PDB entry 3VK2 | X-ray diffraction, 2.30 A resolution | chains A and B

Chain A (and B):
Name: Methionine gamma-lyase
Source organism: Pseudomonas putida
Notes: EC 4.4.1.11; chain B of this document is another copy of the same molecule, construct and numbering; everything in this record applies to it too
Reference sequence: P13254 (MEGL_PSEPU); numbering as in UniProt (aligned over 1-398)
Amino-acid sequence (398 residues; numbered 1 to 398; the number before each row is that of its first residue):
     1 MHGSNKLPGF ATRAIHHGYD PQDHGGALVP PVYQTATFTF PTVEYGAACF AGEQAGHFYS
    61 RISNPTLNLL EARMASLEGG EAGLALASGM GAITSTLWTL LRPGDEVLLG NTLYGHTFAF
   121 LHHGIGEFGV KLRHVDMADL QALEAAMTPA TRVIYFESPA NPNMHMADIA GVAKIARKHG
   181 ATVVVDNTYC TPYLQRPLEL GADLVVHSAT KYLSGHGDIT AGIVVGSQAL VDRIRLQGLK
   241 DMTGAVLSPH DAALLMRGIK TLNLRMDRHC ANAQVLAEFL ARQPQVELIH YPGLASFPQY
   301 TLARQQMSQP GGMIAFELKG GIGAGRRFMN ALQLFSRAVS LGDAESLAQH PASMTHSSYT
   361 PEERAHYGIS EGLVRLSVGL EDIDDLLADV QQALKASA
Disordered / not traced: 1-5 (chain B: 1-2)
Sequence notes: engineered mutation His116 (Cys in P13254)
Modified residues: Lys211 ((2S)-2-amino-6-[[3-hydroxy-2-methyl-5-(phosphonooxymethyl)pyridin-4-yl]methylideneamino]hexanoic acid; LLP)
UniProt features mapped onto this chain:
  - binding site (pyridoxal 5'-phosphate): Tyr59 to Arg61, Gly89, Met90, Ser208 to Thr210
  - binding site (substrate): Tyr114, Arg375
  - modified residue: Lys211 (N6-(pyridoxal phosphate)lysine)

How chain A and chain B interact:
Residue-residue contacts - 133 pairs, chain A then chain B:
  Gln34(A) - Asp218(B)  hydrogen bond (side chain-backbone)
  Gln34(A) - Ile219(B)
  Gln34(A) - Asp251(B)  hydrogen bond
  Thr35(A) - Gly217(B)
  Ala36(A) - Thr210(B)
  Ala36(A) - Gly217(B)  hydrogen bond (backbone-backbone)
  Ala36(A) - Ile219(B)
  Thr37(A) - Val339(B)  hydrogen bond (side chain-backbone)
  Thr37(A) - Ser340(B)
  Phe38(A) - Ala338(B)
  Thr39(A) - Ser336(B)
  Thr39(A) - Arg337(B)
  Phe40(A) - Arg337(B)  hydrogen bond (backbone-side chain)
  Pro41(A) - Arg337(B)  hydrogen bond (backbone-side chain)
  Thr42(A) - Asn330(B)
  Val43(A) - Arg326(B)
  Val43(A) - Met329(B)  hydrophobic
  Val43(A) - Asn330(B)  hydrogen bond (backbone-side chain)
  Val43(A) - Ser353(B)
  Val43(A) - Met354(B)  hydrophobic
  Glu44(A) - Arg326(B)  salt bridge
  Glu44(A) - Asn330(B)  hydrogen bond
  Ala47(A) - Ser353(B)
  Ala47(A) - Met354(B)
  Ala47(A) - Ser357(B)
  Phe50(A) - Val339(B)  hydrophobic
  Phe50(A) - Met354(B)
  Phe50(A) - Thr355(B)
  Tyr59(A) - Thr210(B)
  Tyr59(A) - Lys211(B)
  Arg61(A) - Ser88(B)
  Arg61(A) - Met90(B)
  Arg61(A) - Tyr114(B)  hydrogen bond
  Arg61(A) - His116(B)
  Arg61(A) - Lys211(B)
  Ala87(A) - Ala87(B)  hydrophobic
  Ala87(A) - Gly244(B)
  Ala87(A) - Val246(B)
  Ser88(A) - Gly244(B)  hydrogen bond (side chain-backbone)
  Met90(A) - Arg61(B)
  Met90(A) - Lys240(B)
  Met90(A) - Asp241(B)
  Gly91(A) - Thr243(B)
  Gly91(A) - Gly244(B)
  Thr94(A) - Asp241(B)
  Thr94(A) - Met242(B)
  Thr94(A) - Thr243(B)  hydrogen bond (side chain-backbone)
  Trp98(A) - Trp98(B)  hydrophobic
  Trp98(A) - Phe128(B)  hydrophobic
  Trp98(A) - Met242(B)  hydrogen bond (side chain-backbone)
  Leu101(A) - Phe128(B)
  Arg102(A) - His123(B)  hydrogen bond (side chain-backbone)
  Arg102(A) - Glu127(B)  salt bridge
  Arg102(A) - Phe128(B)
  Pro103(A) - Glu127(B)
  Pro103(A) - Phe128(B)  hydrophobic
  Tyr114(A) - Arg61(B)  hydrogen bond
  His116(A) - Arg61(B)  hydrogen bond
  His116(A) - Lys240(B)
  His116(A) - Asp241(B)
  Ala119(A) - Asp241(B)
  Phe120(A) - Asp241(B)
  Phe120(A) - Met242(B)  hydrophobic
  His123(A) - Arg102(B)  hydrogen bond (backbone-side chain)
  Gly124(A) - Met242(B)
  Glu127(A) - Arg102(B)  salt bridge
  Glu127(A) - Pro103(B)
  Phe128(A) - Trp98(B)  hydrophobic
  Phe128(A) - Leu101(B)
  Phe128(A) - Arg102(B)
  Phe128(A) - Pro103(B)
  Phe128(A) - Phe128(B)
  Phe128(A) - Met242(B)  hydrophobic
  Thr210(A) - Ala36(B)
  Thr210(A) - Tyr59(B)
  Lys211(A) - Tyr59(B)
  Lys211(A) - Arg61(B)
  Gly217(A) - Thr35(B)
  Gly217(A) - Ala36(B)  hydrogen bond (backbone-backbone)
  Asp218(A) - Gln34(B)  hydrogen bond (backbone-side chain)
  Ile219(A) - Gln34(B)
  Ile219(A) - Ala36(B)
  Lys240(A) - Met90(B)
  Lys240(A) - His116(B)  hydrogen bond
  Asp241(A) - Met90(B)
  Asp241(A) - Thr94(B)
  Asp241(A) - His116(B)  salt bridge
  Asp241(A) - Ala119(B)
  Asp241(A) - Phe120(B)
  Met242(A) - Thr94(B)
  Met242(A) - Trp98(B)  hydrogen bond (backbone-side chain)
  Met242(A) - Phe120(B)  hydrophobic
  Met242(A) - Gly124(B)
  Met242(A) - Phe128(B)  hydrophobic
  Met242(A) - Thr243(B)
  Thr243(A) - Gly91(B)
  Thr243(A) - Thr94(B)  hydrogen bond (backbone-side chain)
  Thr243(A) - Thr243(B)
  Thr243(A) - Ala245(B)
  Gly244(A) - Ala87(B)
  Gly244(A) - Ser88(B)  hydrogen bond (backbone-side chain)
  Gly244(A) - Gly91(B)
  Ala245(A) - Thr243(B)
  Ala245(A) - Gly244(B)
  Ala245(A) - Ala245(B)  hydrophobic
  Val246(A) - Ala87(B)
  Ser248(A) - Ser248(B)
  Ser248(A) - Asp251(B)  hydrogen bond
  His250(A) - His250(B)
  Asp251(A) - Gln34(B)
  Asp251(A) - Ser248(B)  hydrogen bond
  Arg326(A) - Val43(B)
  Arg326(A) - Glu44(B)
  Met329(A) - Val43(B)  hydrophobic
  Asn330(A) - Thr42(B)
  Asn330(A) - Val43(B)  hydrogen bond (side chain-backbone)
  Asn330(A) - Glu44(B)  hydrogen bond
  Ser336(A) - Thr39(B)
  Arg337(A) - Thr39(B)
  Arg337(A) - Phe40(B)  hydrogen bond (side chain-backbone)
  Arg337(A) - Pro41(B)  hydrogen bond (side chain-backbone)
  Arg337(A) - Thr42(B)
  Ala338(A) - Phe38(B)
  Ala338(A) - Thr39(B)
  Val339(A) - Thr37(B)  hydrogen bond (backbone-side chain)
  Val339(A) - Tyr59(B)  hydrophobic
  Ser340(A) - Tyr59(B)
  Ser353(A) - Val43(B)
  Ser353(A) - Ala47(B)
  Met354(A) - Val43(B)  hydrophobic
  Met354(A) - Phe50(B)
  Ser357(A) - Ala47(B)
  Ser358(A) - Phe50(B)  hydrogen bond (side chain-backbone)
Also at the interface, not in a pair above, chain A (66 interface residues in all): Gly46, Ala51, Ile125, Val130, Thr220, Asp343, Thr355
Also at the interface, not in a pair above, chain B (65 interface residues in all): Ile62, Ile125, Val130, Thr220, Asp343, Ser358

Summary:
The interface between chain A and chain B involves 66 residues on one side and 65 on the other, with 30
hydrogen bonds and 4 salt bridges. Among the polar pairs are Glu44(A)-Arg326(B), Arg102(A)-Glu127(B) and
Asp241(A)-His116(B).
Chain A and chain B are both Methionine gamma-lyase (Pseudomonas putida); the structure, Crystal Structure of
L-Methionine gamma-Lyase from Pseudomonas putida C116H Mutant, was determined by X-ray diffraction together
with 3VK3 and 3VK4 from the same study.
